9BAN - chains C and D of the 8 polymer chains in the assembly; structure by electron microscopy, 3.39 A resolution.

Chain C:
Molecule: Muellerian-inhibiting factor
From: Homo sapiens
Notes: fragment: prodomain
Reference sequence: P03971 (MIS_HUMAN); numbering as in UniProt (aligned over 25-451)
Chain sequence (427 residues; each row starts with the number of its first residue):
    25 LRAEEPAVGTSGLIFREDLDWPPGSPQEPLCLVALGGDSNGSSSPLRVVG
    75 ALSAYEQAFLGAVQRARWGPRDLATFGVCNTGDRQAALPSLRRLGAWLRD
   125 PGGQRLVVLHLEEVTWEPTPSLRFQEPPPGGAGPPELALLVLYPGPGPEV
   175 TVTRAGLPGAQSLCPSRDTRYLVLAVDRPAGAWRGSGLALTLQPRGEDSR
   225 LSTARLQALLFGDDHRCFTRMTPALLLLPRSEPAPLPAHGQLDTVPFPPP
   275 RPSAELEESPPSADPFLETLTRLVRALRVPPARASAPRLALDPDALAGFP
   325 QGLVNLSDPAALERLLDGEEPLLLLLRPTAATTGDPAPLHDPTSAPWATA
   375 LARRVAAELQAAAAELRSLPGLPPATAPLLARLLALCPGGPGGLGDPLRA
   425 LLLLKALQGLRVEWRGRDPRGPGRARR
Not modelled in the structure: 25-294, 319-451
Sequence notes: engineered mutation Arg450 (Gln in P03971)
Curated features (UniProtKB/Swiss-Prot):
  - site: Arg451 (Cleavage)
  - glycosylation (N-linked (GlcNAc...) asparagine): Asn64, Asn329
  - natural variant: Leu70 (L70P: In PMDS1), Gly101 (G101V: In PMDS1), Arg123 (R123W: In PMDS1), Tyr167 (Y167C: In PMDS1), Arg194 (R194C: In PMDS1)

Chain D:
Molecule: Muellerian-inhibiting factor
From: Homo sapiens
Notes: fragment: growth factor domain
Reference sequence: P03971 (MIS_HUMAN); residue numbers follow UniProt; this construct covers 459-560
Chain sequence (109 residues; each row starts with the number of its first residue):
   452 SAGATAADGPCALRELSVDLRAERSVLIPETYQANNCQGVCGWPQSDRNP
   502 RYGNHVVLLLKMQARGAALARPPCCVPTAYAGKLLISLSEERISAHHVPN
   552 MVATECGCR
Not modelled in the structure: 452-458, 474-475, 541-543
Disulfide bonds: Cys462-Cys526, Cys488-Cys557, Cys492-Cys559
Sequence notes: expression tag (452-458); engineered mutation Ala515 (Val in P03971)
Curated features (UniProtKB/Swiss-Prot):
  - natural variant: Val477 (V477A: In PMDS1), His506 (H506Q: In PMDS1), Ala515 (V515A: this construct carries the variant), Cys525 (C525Y: In PMDS1)
  - mutagenesis: Arg472 (R472D: Little effect on AMH signaling), Leu478 (L478A: Abolishes AMH signaling. Does not induce regression of the Muellerian duct), Glu481 (E481A: Shows a slight decrease in AMH signaling. Affects slightly Mullerian duct regression; E481R/Y: Decreases AMH signaling), Gln484 (Q484S: Little effect on AMH signaling), Lys534 (K534A: Abolishes AMH signaling), Leu535 (L535Y: Little effect on AMH signaling), Ala546 (A546M: Abolishes AMH signaling)

How chain C and chain D interact:
Residue-residue contacts (16):
  Arg299(C) - Val477(D)
  Arg302(C) - Leu478(D)  hydrogen bond (side chain-backbone)
  Arg302(C) - Glu481(D)  salt bridge
  Arg312(C) - Ser468(D)
  Arg312(C) - Asp470(D)  salt bridge
  Arg312(C) - Thr482(D)
  Leu313(C) - Val469(D)
  Leu313(C) - Asp470(D)  hydrogen bond (backbone-backbone)
  Ala314(C) - Asp470(D)
  Leu315(C) - Asp470(D)  hydrogen bond (backbone-backbone)
  Leu315(C) - Leu471(D)
  Leu315(C) - Arg472(D)
  Asp316(C) - Arg472(D)
  Pro317(C) - Arg472(D)
  Pro317(C) - Ala473(D)  hydrophobic
  Pro317(C) - Leu478(D)  hydrophobic
Interface residues without a listed pair, chain C (9 interface residues in all): Thr295
Interface residues without a listed pair, chain D (11 interface residues in all): Ile479

In short:
Chain C and chain D form an interface of 9 and 11 residues respectively; the contacts include 3 hydrogen bonds
and 2 salt bridges. Among the polar pairs are Arg302(C)-Glu481(D), Arg312(C)-Asp470(D) and
Arg302(C)-Leu478(D). From UniProt: 7 mutagenesis sites on chain D.
Chain C is Muellerian-inhibiting factor and chain D is Muellerian-inhibiting factor, both from Homo sapiens;
the structure, The Anti-Mullerian Hormone prodomain in complex with the growth factor and 6E11 Fab in C1
symmetry, was determined by electron microscopy (same publication as 9BAO).
